Entry 5OL4 (X-ray diffraction, 1.28 A resolution); this record covers chains A and B of the 3 polymer chains in the assembly.

[Chain A]
Protein: Urease subunit gamma
Source organism: Sporosarcina pasteurii
Notes: EC 3.5.1.5
UniProtKB: A0A0H3YGY5 (A0A0H3YGY5_SPOPA); residue numbers follow UniProt; this construct covers 1-100
Amino-acid sequence (100 residues; row label = number of the first residue in the row):
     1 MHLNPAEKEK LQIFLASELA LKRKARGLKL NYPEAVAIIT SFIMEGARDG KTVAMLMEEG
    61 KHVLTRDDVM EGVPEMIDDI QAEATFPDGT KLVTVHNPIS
Modified positions: M1 (N-carboxymethionine; CXM)

[Chain B]
Protein: Urease subunit beta
Source organism: Sporosarcina pasteurii
Notes: EC 3.5.1.5
UniProtKB: P41021 (URE2_SPOPA); residues 5-126 here = UniProt positions 5-126
Amino-acid sequence (122 residues; numbered 5 to 126; the number before each row is that of its first residue):
     5 NYIVPGEYRV AEGEIEINAG REKTTIRVSN TGDRPIQVGS HIHFVEVNKE LLFDRAEGIG
    65 RRLNIPSGTA ARFEPGEEME VELTELGGNR EVFGISDLTN GSVDNKELIL QRAKELGYKG
   125 VE

[Interface between chain A and chain B]
Pairs across the interface (10):
  R66(A) with Y6(B), hydrogen bond
  E71(A) with N5(B); Y6(B); I7(B), hydrogen bond (side chain-backbone)
  G72(A) with Y6(B), hydrogen bond (backbone-side chain); I7(B); P9(B)
  E75(A) with Y6(B), hydrogen bond; V8(B)
  M76(A) with P9(B), hydrophobic
Interface residues without a listed pair, chain A (6 interface residues in all): P74

[In short]
Chain A and chain B form an interface of 6 and 5 residues respectively; the contacts include 4 hydrogen bonds.
Polar contacts include R66(A)-Y6(B), E71(A)-I7(B) and G72(A)-Y6(B).
Here chain A is Urease subunit gamma and chain B is Urease subunit beta, both from Sporosarcina pasteurii.
Entry 5OL4 (1.28 A resolution of Sporosarcina pasteurii urease inhibited in the presence of NBPT) was
determined by X-ray diffraction.
